4X4G - chains B and F of the 6 polymer chains in the assembly; structure by X-ray diffraction, 2.80 A resolution.

== Chain B ==
Protein: Regulatory protein
Source organism: Enterobacter sp. RFL1396
UniProt: Q8GGH0 (Q8GGH0_9ENTR); residue numbers follow UniProt; this construct covers 1-79
Sequence (82 residues; row label = number of the first residue in the row; numbers below 1 keep their minus sign (Gly-2 is residue -2)):
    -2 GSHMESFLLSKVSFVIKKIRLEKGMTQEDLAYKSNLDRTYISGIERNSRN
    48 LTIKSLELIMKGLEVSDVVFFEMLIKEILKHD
Not modelled in the structure: -2 to 1, 79
Construct notes: expression tag (-2 to 0)

== Chain F ==
Molecule: 35-nt DNA strand
Sequence (35 nucleotides; row label = number of the first residue in the row):
     1 ATGTTGACTATAATCACACGGACTATAAGTCACAT

== How chain B and chain F interact ==
Contacting residue pairs - 12 pairs, chain B then chain F:
  Arg17(B) - DC17(F)  salt bridge to the phosphate
  Thr23(B) - DA16(F)  phosphate contact
  Thr23(B) - DC17(F)  phosphate contact
  Gln24(B) - DC17(F)  hydrogen bond to the phosphate
  Gln24(B) - DA18(F)  hydrogen bond to the phosphate
  Arg35(B) - DC17(F)  base contact
  Arg35(B) - DA18(F)  hydrogen bond to the base
  Thr36(B) - DC19(F)  base contact
  Ser39(B) - DA18(F)  hydrogen bond to the phosphate
  Arg43(B) - DA18(F)  sugar contact
  Arg43(B) - DC19(F)  salt bridge to the phosphate
  Thr49(B) - DA27(F)  sugar contact
Other interface residues (no listed pair), chain B (11 interface residues in all): Lys14, Leu18, Asn44
Other interface residues (no listed pair), chain F (6 interface residues in all): DG20

== Summary ==
The interface between chain B and chain F involves 11 residues on one side and 6 on the other; the contacts
include 4 hydrogen bonds and 2 salt bridges. Polar contacts include Arg35(B)-DA18(F), Gln24(B)-DC17(F) and
Gln24(B)-DA18(F).
Here chain B is Regulatory protein (Enterobacter sp. RFL1396) and chain F is a 35-nt DNA strand. Entry 4X4G
(RADIATION DAMAGE TO THE NUCLEOPROTEIN COMPLEX C.Esp1396I: DOSE (DWD) 26.8 MGy) was determined by X-ray
diffraction (same publication as 4X4B, 4X4C, 4X4D, 4X4E, 4X4F, 4X4H and 4X4I).
